Entry 8SWX (electron microscopy, 3.90 A resolution); this record covers chains A and E of the 8 polymer chains in the assembly.

# Chain A
Molecule: Surface protein gp120
From: Human immunodeficiency virus 1
Chain sequence (516 residues; each row starts with the number of its first residue; note: 17 numbers in that range are skipped by the numbering (no residue carries them; nothing is unmodelled there); a row labelled like 182A-182N holds insertion residues (182A, then the next letters in order); numbers below 1 keep their minus sign (Met-4 is residue -4)):
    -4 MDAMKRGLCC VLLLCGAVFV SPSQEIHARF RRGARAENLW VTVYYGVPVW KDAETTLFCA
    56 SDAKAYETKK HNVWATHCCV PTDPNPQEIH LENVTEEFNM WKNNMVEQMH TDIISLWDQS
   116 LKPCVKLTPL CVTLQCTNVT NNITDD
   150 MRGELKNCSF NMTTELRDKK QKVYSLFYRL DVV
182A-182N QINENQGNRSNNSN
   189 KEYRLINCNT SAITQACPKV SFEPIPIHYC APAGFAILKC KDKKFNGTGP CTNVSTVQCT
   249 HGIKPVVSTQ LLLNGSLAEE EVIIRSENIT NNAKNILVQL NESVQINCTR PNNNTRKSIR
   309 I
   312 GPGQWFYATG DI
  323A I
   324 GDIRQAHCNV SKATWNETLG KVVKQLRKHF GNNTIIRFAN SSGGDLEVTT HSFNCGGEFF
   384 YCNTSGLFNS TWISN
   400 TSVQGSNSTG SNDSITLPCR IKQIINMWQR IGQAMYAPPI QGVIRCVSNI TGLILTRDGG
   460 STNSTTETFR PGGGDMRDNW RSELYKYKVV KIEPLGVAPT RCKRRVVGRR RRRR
Disordered / not traced: -4 to 31, 59-65, 182A-182N, 400-410, 458-464, 505-513
Disulfide bonds: Cys54-Cys73, Cys119-Cys205, Cys126-Cys196, Cys131-Cys157, Cys218-Cys247, Cys228-Cys239, Cys296-Cys331, Cys378-Cys445, Cys385-Cys418
Glycans and other covalent adducts: N-acetylglucosamine (NAG) linked to Asn88, Asn133, Asn137, Asn156, Asn160, Asn197, Asn234, Asn241, Asn262, Asn276, Asn289, Asn295, Asn301, Asn332, Asn339, Asn355, Asn363, Asn386, Asn392, Asn448
What the authors report for this chain:
  - mutagenesis - T465N: decreased binding to control group

# Chain E
Molecule: Surface protein gp120
From: Human immunodeficiency virus 1
Chain sequence (516 residues; numbered -4 to 513 plus 10 insertion-coded residues; 12 numbers in that range are skipped by the numbering (no residue carries them; nothing is unmodelled there); the number before each row is that of its first residue; a row labelled like 186A-186J holds insertion residues (186A, then the next letters in order); numbers below 1 keep their minus sign (Met-4 is residue -4)):
    -4 MDAMKRGLCC VLLLCGAVFV SPSQEIHARF RRGARAENLW VTVYYGVPVW KDAETTLFCA
    56 SDAKAYETKK HNVWATHCCV PTDPNPQEIH LENVTEEFNM WKNNMVEQMH TDIISLWDQS
   116 LKPCVKLTPL CVTLQCTNVT NNITDD
   150 MRGELKNCSF NMTTELRDKK QKVYSLFYRL DVVQINE
186A-186J NQGNRSNNSN
   189 KEYRLINCNT SAITQACPKV SFEPIPIHYC APAGFAILKC KDKKFNGTGP CTNVSTVQCT
   249 HGIKPVVSTQ LLLNGSLAEE EVIIRSENIT NNAKNILVQL NESVQINCTR PNNNTRKSIR
   309 I
   312 GPGQWFYATG DIIGDIRQAH CNVSKATWNE TLGKVVKQLR KHFGNNTIIR FANSSGGDLE
   372 VTTHSFNCGG EFFYCNTSGL FNSTWISNTS VQGSNSTGSN DSITLPCRIK QIINMWQRIG
   432 QAMYAPPIQG VIRCVSNITG LILTRDGGST NSTTETFRPG GGDMRDNWRS ELYKYKVVKI
   492 EPLGVAPTRC KRRVVGRRRR RR
Disordered / not traced: -4 to 32, 58-65, 186A-186J, 397-410, 458-462, 505-513
Disulfide bonds: Cys54-Cys73, Cys119-Cys205, Cys126-Cys196, Cys131-Cys157, Cys218-Cys247, Cys228-Cys239, Cys296-Cys332, Cys379-Cys445, Cys386-Cys418
Glycans and other covalent adducts: N-acetylglucosamine (NAG) linked to Asn88, Asn133, Asn156, Asn160, Asn197, Asn234, Asn241, Asn262, Asn276, Asn295, Asn301, Asn333, Asn340, Asn356, Asn364, Asn387, Asn393, Asn448
What the authors report for this chain:
  - mutagenesis - T465N: decreased binding to control group

# Interface between chain A and chain E
Residue-residue contacts (11; chain A residue first):
  Pro124(A) with Arg166(E), hydrogen bond (backbone-side chain)
  Cys126(A) with Leu165(E); Arg166(E), hydrogen bond (backbone-backbone)
  Val127(A) with Leu165(E); Arg166(E)
  Thr128(A) with Leu165(E)
  Thr162(A) with Arg166(E)
  Arg192(A) with Glu164(E), salt bridge; Leu165(E)
  Asn197(A) with Glu164(E)
  Ser199(A) with Pro313(E), hydrogen bond (backbone-backbone)
Also at the interface, not in a pair above, chain A (14 interface residues in all): Thr123, Asn160, Met161, Lys169, Cys196, Thr198
Also at the interface, not in a pair above, chain E (6 interface residues in all): Lys168, Gly314

# Summary
The interface between chain A and chain E involves 14 residues on one side and 6 on the other, with 3 hydrogen
bonds and 1 salt bridge. Among the polar pairs are Arg192(A)-Glu164(E), Pro124(A)-Arg166(E) and
Cys126(A)-Arg166(E). The paper reports that T465N of chain A reduces binding to control group; T465N of chain
E reduces binding to control group.
Chain A and chain E are both Surface protein gp120 (Human immunodeficiency virus 1); the structure, BG505
Boost2 SOSIP.664 in complex with NHP polyclonal antibody Base4, was determined by electron microscopy,
deposited together with 8T2E, 8T2F, 8SWV and 8SWW.
